Entry 1J4S (X-ray diffraction, 2.50 A resolution); this record covers chains A and B of the 4 polymer chains in the assembly.

== Chain A (and B) ==
Molecule: Artocarpin
Organism: Artocarpus integer
Notes: chain B of this document is another copy of the same molecule, construct and numbering; everything in this record applies to it too
UniProtKB: Q7M1T4 (Q7M1T4_ARTIN); residue numbers follow UniProt; this construct covers 1-149
Sequence (149 residues; each row starts with the number of its first residue):
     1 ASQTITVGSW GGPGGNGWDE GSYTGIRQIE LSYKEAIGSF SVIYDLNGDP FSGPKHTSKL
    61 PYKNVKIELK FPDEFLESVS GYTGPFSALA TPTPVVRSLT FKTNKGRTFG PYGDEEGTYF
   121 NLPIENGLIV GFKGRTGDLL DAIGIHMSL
Sequence notes: conflict S9 (Pro in Q7M1T4), E20 (Asp in Q7M1T4), D49 (Glu in Q7M1T4), K70 (Arg in Q7M1T4), G84 (Ala in Q7M1T4), I145 (Val in Q7M1T4), S148 (Ala in Q7M1T4)

== How chain A and chain B interact ==
Residue-residue contacts (41):
  Q3(A) - N126(B)  hydrogen bond
  Q3(A) - L149(B)
  T4(A) - N126(B)  hydrogen bond (backbone-side chain)
  T4(A) - L149(B)
  I5(A) - I5(B)  hydrophobic
  I5(A) - N126(B)
  I5(A) - M147(B)
  I5(A) - S148(B)
  I5(A) - L149(B)  hydrophobic
  T6(A) - I124(B)
  T6(A) - E125(B)  hydrogen bond (backbone-backbone)
  T6(A) - N126(B)  hydrogen bond (backbone-backbone)
  V7(A) - L122(B)  hydrophobic
  V7(A) - P123(B)
  V7(A) - I124(B)  hydrophobic
  V7(A) - M147(B)  hydrophobic
  G8(A) - P123(B)  hydrogen bond (backbone-backbone)
  W10(A) - N121(B)  hydrogen bond (side chain-backbone)
  W10(A) - P123(B)
  Y119(A) - T118(B)
  N121(A) - W10(B)
  L122(A) - V7(B)  hydrophobic
  L122(A) - L122(B)  hydrophobic
  P123(A) - V7(B)
  P123(A) - G8(B)  hydrogen bond (backbone-backbone)
  P123(A) - S9(B)
  E125(A) - T6(B)  hydrogen bond (backbone-backbone)
  E125(A) - G8(B)
  E125(A) - S9(B)
  E125(A) - K133(B)  salt bridge
  N126(A) - Q3(B)
  N126(A) - T4(B)  hydrogen bond (side chain-backbone)
  N126(A) - I5(B)
  N126(A) - T6(B)  hydrogen bond (backbone-backbone)
  G127(A) - I5(B)
  K133(A) - E125(B)  salt bridge
  M147(A) - I5(B)  hydrophobic
  M147(A) - V7(B)  hydrophobic
  S148(A) - I5(B)
  L149(A) - T4(B)
  L149(A) - I5(B)  hydrophobic
Also at the interface, not in a pair above, chain A (20 interface residues in all): S9, I124
Also at the interface, not in a pair above, chain B (20 interface residues in all): Y119

== In short ==
Chain A and chain B each contribute 20 residues to their interface; the contacts include 10 hydrogen bonds and
2 salt bridges. Among the polar pairs are E125(A)-K133(B), Q3(A)-N126(B) and T4(A)-N126(B).
Chain A and chain B are both Artocarpin (Artocarpus integer); the structure, Structure of Artocarpin: a Lectin
with Mannose Specificity (Form 1), was determined by X-ray diffraction, deposited together with 1J4T and 1J4U.
